6SDT - chain A; structure by X-ray diffraction, 1.94 A resolution.

[Chain A]
Molecule: Carbonic anhydrase 7
Organism: Homo sapiens
Notes: EC 4.2.1.1
Reference sequence: P43166 (CAH7_HUMAN); residues -1 to 262 here correspond to UniProt positions 1-264 (UniProt number = residue number + 2)
Amino-acid sequence (274 residues; each row starts with the number of its first residue; numbers below 1 keep their minus sign (Met-3 is residue -3)):
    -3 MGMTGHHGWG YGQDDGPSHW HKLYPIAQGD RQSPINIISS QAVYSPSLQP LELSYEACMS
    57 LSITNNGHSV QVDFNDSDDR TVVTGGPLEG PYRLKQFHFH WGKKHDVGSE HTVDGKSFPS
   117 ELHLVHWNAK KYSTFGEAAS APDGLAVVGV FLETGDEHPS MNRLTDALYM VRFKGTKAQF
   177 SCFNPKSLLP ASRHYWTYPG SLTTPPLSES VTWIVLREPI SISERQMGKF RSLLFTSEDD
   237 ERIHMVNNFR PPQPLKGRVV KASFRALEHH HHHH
Unresolved in the structure: -3 to 3, 263-270
Differences from the reference sequence: initiating methionine (-3); expression tag (-2, 263-270); engineered mutation Ser183 (Cys185 in P43166), Ser217 (Cys219 in P43166)
Disulfides: Cys54-Cys178
Ion coordination: Zn2+: His94, His96, His119 (together with phenyl-(4-sulfamoylphenoxy)phosphinic acid)
Small-molecule neighbours: phenyl-(4-sulfamoylphenoxy)phosphinic acid (L8N): Gln92, His94, His96, Glu106, His119, Val121, Phe131, Gly132, Val143, Ser197, Leu198, Thr199, Thr200, Pro201, Pro202, Trp209
UniProt features mapped onto this chain:
  - active site: His64 (Proton donor/acceptor)
  - binding site (Zn(2+)): His94, His96, His119
  - binding site (substrate): Thr199, Thr200
From the paper describing this entry:
  - binding site for phenyl-(4-sulfamoylphenoxy)phosphinic acid: Phe131, Thr199

[In short]
Ligands of chain A: phenyl-(4-sulfamoylphenoxy)phosphinic acid. His94, His96 and His119 coordinate Zn2+. From
UniProt: active-site residue His64, 3 Zn2+-binding residues and substrate-binding residues Thr199 and Thr200.
The paper reports a binding site for phenyl-(4-sulfamoylphenoxy)phosphinic acid at Phe131 and Thr199.
Chain A is Carbonic anhydrase 7 (Homo sapiens); the structure, Human carbonic anhydrase VII in complex with a
sulfonamide inhibitor, was determined by X-ray diffraction (same publication as 6SDS).
